PDB entry 6DZI | electron microscopy, 3.46 A resolution | chains A and M of the 56 polymer chains in the assembly

== Chain A ==
Molecule: 23 S rRNA
Organism: Mycobacterium smegmatis str. MC2 155
Sequence (3119 nucleotides; each row starts with the number of its first residue):
     2 AAGUGUUUAA GGGCGCAUGG UGGAUGCCUU GGCACUGGGA GCCGAUGAAG GACGUAGGAG
    62 GCUGCGAUAA GCCUCGGGGA GCUGUCAACC GAGCGUUGAU CCGAGGAUGU CCGAAUGGGG
   122 AAACCCGGCA CGAGUGAUGU CGUGUCACCA GGCGCUGAAU AUAUAGGCGU CUGGGGGGAA
   182 CGCGGGGAAG UGAAACAUCU CAGUACCCGU AGGAAGAGAA AACAAAAUGU GAUUCCGUGA
   242 GUAGUGGCGA GCGAAAGCGG AGGAUGGCUA AACCGUAUGC AUGUGAUACC GGGUAGGGGU
   302 UGUGUGUGCG GGGUUGUGGG ACCUAUCUUU CCGGCUCUAC CUGGCUGGAG GGCAGUGAGA
   362 AAAUGUUGUG GUUAGCGGAA AUGGCUUGGG AUGGCCUGCC GUAGACGGUG AGAGCCCGGU
   422 ACGUGAAAAC CCGACGUCUG UCUUGAUGGU GUUCCCGAGU AGCAGCGGGC CCGUGGAAUC
   482 UGCUGUGAAU CUGCCGGGAC CACCCGGUAA GCCUGAAUAC UUCCCAGUGA CCGAUAGCGG
   542 AUUAGUACCG UGAGGGAAUG GUGAAAAGUA CCCCGGGAGG GGAGUGAAAG AGUACCUGAA
   602 ACCGUGCGCU UACAAUCCGU CAGAGCCCUC GACGUGUCGU GGGGUGAUGG CGUGCCUUUU
   662 GAAGAAUGAG CCUGCGAGUC AGGGACAUGU CGCGAGGUUA ACCCGGGUGG GGUAGCCGCA
   722 GCGAAAGCGA GUCUGAAUAG GGCGUAUCCA CACAAGAGUG UGUGGUGUAG UGGUGUGUUC
   782 UGGACCCGAA GCGGAGUGAU CUACCCAUGG CCAGGGUGAA GCGCGGGUAA GACCGCGUGG
   842 AGGCCCGAAC CCACUUAGGU UGAAGACUGA GGGGAUGAGC UGUGGGUAGG GGUGAAAGGC
   902 CAAUCAAACU CCGUGAUAGC UGGUUCUCCC CGAAAUGCAU UUAGGUGCAG CGUCGCAUGU
   962 UUCUUGCCGG AGGUAGAGCU ACUGGAUGGC CGAUGGGCCC CACAGGGUUA CUGACGUCAG
  1022 CCAAACUCCG AAUGCCGGUA AGUCCAAGAG UGCGGCAGUG AGACGGCGGG GGAUAAGCUC
  1082 CGUGCGUCGA GAGGGAAACA GCCCAGAUCG CCGGCUAAGG CCCCUAAGCG UGUGCUAAGU
  1142 GGAAAAGGAU GUGCAGUCGC GAAGACAACC AGGAGGUUGG CUUAGAAGCA GCCACCCUUG
  1202 AAAGAGUGCG UAAUAGCUCA CUGGUCAAGU GAUUGUGCGC CGAUAAUGUA GCGGGGCUCA
  1262 AGCACACCGC CGAAGCCGCG GCAGCCAACG UGUUGGCUGG GUAGGGGAGC GUCCUGCAUC
  1322 CGGUGAAGCC GCCGAGUGAU CGAGUGGUGG AGGGUGUGGG AGUGAGAAUG CAGGCAUGAG
  1382 UAGCGAUUAG GCAAGUGAGA ACCUUGCCCG CCGAAAGACC AAGGGUUCCU GGGCCAGGCC
  1442 AGUCCGCCCA GGGUGAGUCG GGACCUAAGG CGAGGCCGAC AGGCGUAGUC GAUGGACAAC
  1502 GGGUUGAUAU UCCCGUACCC GUGUAUGUGC GUCCAUGAUG AAUCAGCGGU ACUAACCAUC
  1562 CAAAACCACC GUGACCGCAC CUUUCGGGGU GUGGCGUUGG UGGGGCUGCA UGGGACCUUC
  1622 GUUGGUAGUA GUCAAGCGAU GGGGUGACGC AGGAAGGUAG CCGUACCGGU CAGUGGUAAU
  1682 ACCGGGGUAA GCCUGUAGGG AGUCAGAUAG GUAAAUCCGU CUGGCAUAUA UCCUGAGAGG
  1742 UGAUGCAUAG CCGAGUGAGG CGAAUUCGGU GAUCCUAUGC UGCCGAGAAA AGCCUCUAGC
  1802 GAGGACAUAC ACGGCCCGUA CCCCAAACCA ACACAGGUGG UCAGGUAGAG AAUACUAAGG
  1862 CGUACGAGUG AACUAUGGUU AAGGAACUCG GCAAAAUGCC CCCGUAACUU CGGGAGAAGG
  1922 GGGACCCACA UGGCGUGUAA GCCUUUACGG CCCAAGCGUG AGUGGGUGGC ACAAACCAGU
  1982 GAGAAGCGAC UGUUUACUAA AAACACAGGU CCGUGCGAAG UCGCAAGACG AUGUAUACGG
  2042 ACUGACGCCU GCCCGGUGCU GGAAGGUUAA GAGGACCCGU UAACUCCCUU UGGGGGUGAA
  2102 GCGGAGAAUU UAAGCCCCAG UAAACGGCGG UGGUAACUAU AACCAUCCUA AGGUAGCGAA
  2162 AUUCCUUGUC GGGUAAGUUC CGACCUGCAC GAAUGGCGUA ACGACUUCUC AACUGUCUCA
  2222 ACCAUAGACU CGGCGAAAUU GCACUACGAG UAAAGAUGCU CGUUACGCGC GGCAGGACGA
  2282 AAAGACCCCG GGACCUUCAC UACAACUUGG UAUUGGUGCU CGAUACGGUU UGUGUAGGAU
  2342 AGGUGGGAGA CUGUGAAGCU CACACGCCAG UGUGGGUGGA GUCGUUGUUG AAAUACCACU
  2402 CUGAUCGUAU UGGGCCUCUA ACCUCGGACC GUAUAUCCGG UUCAGGGACA GUGCCUGGUG
  2462 GGUAGUUUAA CUGGGGCGGU UGCCUCCUAA AAUGUAACGG AGGCGCCCAA AGGUUCCCUC
  2522 AACCUGGACG GCAAUCAGGU GUUGAGUGUA AGUGCACAAG GGAGCUUGAC UGCGAGACGG
  2582 ACAUGUCGAG CAGGGACGAA AGUCGGGACU AGUGAUCCGG CACCUCUGAG UGGAAGGGGU
  2642 GUCGCUCAAC GGAUAAAAGG UACCCCGGGG AUAACAGGCU GAUCUUCCCC AAGAGUCCAU
  2702 AUCGACGGGA UGGUUUGGCA CCUCGAUGUC GGCUCGUCGC AUCCUGGGGC UGGAGCAGGU
  2762 CCCAAGGGUU GGGCUGUUCG CCCAUUAAAG CGGCACGCGA GCUGGGUUUA GAACGUCGUG
  2822 AGACAGUUCG GUCUCUAUCC GCCGCGCGCG UCAGAAGCUU GAGGAAACCU GUCCCUAGUA
  2882 CGAGAGGACC GGGACGGACG AACCUCUGGU AUACCAGUUG UCCCACCAGG GGCACGGCUG
  2942 GAUAGCCACG UUCGGACAGG AUAACCGCUG AAAGCAUCUA AGCGGGAAAC CUCUUCCAAG
  3002 ACCAGGCUUC UCACCCUCUA GGAGGGAUAA GGCCCCCCGC AGACCACGGG AUUGAUAGAC
  3062 CAGACCUGGA AGCCUAGUAA UAGGUGCAGG GAACUGGCAC UAACCGGCCG AAAACUUAC

== Chain M ==
Protein: 50S ribosomal protein L15
Organism: Mycobacterium smegmatis (strain ATCC 700084 / mc(2)155)
UniProt: I7G436 (I7G436_MYCS2); residue numbers follow UniProt; this construct covers 3-147
Chain sequence (145 residues; numbered 3 to 147; the number before each row is that of its first residue):
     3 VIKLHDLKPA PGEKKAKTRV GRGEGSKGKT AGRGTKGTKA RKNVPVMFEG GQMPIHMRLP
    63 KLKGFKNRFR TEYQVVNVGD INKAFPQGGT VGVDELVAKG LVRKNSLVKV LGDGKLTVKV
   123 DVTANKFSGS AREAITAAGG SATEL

== Chain A / chain M interface ==
Residue-residue contacts (145):
  A195(A) with Phe50(M), base contact; Gly52(M), base contact
  A244(A) with Lys68(M), salt bridge to the phosphate; Arg70(M), sugar contact
  G245(A) with Lys68(M), phosphate contact
  C249(A) with Lys63(M), hydrogen bond to the sugar
  G250(A) with His58(M), phosphate contact
  U658(A) with Lys31(M), salt bridge to the phosphate
  U659(A) with Lys31(M), salt bridge to the phosphate; Thr37(M), phosphate contact; Lys38(M), hydrogen bond to the phosphate
  U660(A) with Lys38(M), salt bridge to the phosphate
  G679(A) with Val22(M), hydrogen bond to the base; Arg24(M), salt bridge to the phosphate; Thr32(M), base contact; Ala33(M), base contact; Arg35(M), hydrogen bond to the base
  U680(A) with Lys19(M), phosphate contact
  C681(A) with Lys19(M), salt bridge to the phosphate
  G690(A) with Gly14(M), hydrogen bond to the sugar; Glu15(M), hydrogen bond to the base
  U691(A) with Ala12(M), sugar contact; Glu15(M), sugar contact
  G697(A) with Lys101(M), phosphate contact
  A715(A) with Lys106(M), sugar contact
  G716(A) with Lys106(M), salt bridge to the phosphate; Asn107(M), phosphate contact
  C718(A) with Arg105(M), base contact
  G719(A) with Arg105(M), hydrogen bond to the base
  C720(A) with Gln76(M), base contact; Leu103(M), base contact; Arg105(M), base contact
  A721(A) with Asn79(M), hydrogen bond to the base; Leu113(M), base contact
  G724(A) with Arg72(M), base contact
  A725(A) with Lys65(M), salt bridge to the phosphate; Gly66(M), sugar contact; Phe67(M), hydrogen bond to the sugar
  A726(A) with Phe67(M), sugar contact
  A727(A) with Asn69(M), sugar contact; Arg72(M), salt bridge to the phosphate
  G728(A) with Arg72(M), hydrogen bond to the base
  C729(A) with Lys111(M), base contact
  G730(A) with Val77(M), base contact; Lys111(M), hydrogen bond to the base; Leu113(M), base contact; Gly131(M), phosphate contact
  A731(A) with Leu113(M), phosphate contact; Gly114(M), hydrogen bond to the phosphate; Asp115(M), base contact; Ser130(M), hydrogen bond to the phosphate; Ser132(M), hydrogen bond to the phosphate
  U769(A) with Lys85(M), base contact
  U775(A) with Lys16(M), sugar contact
  G776(A) with Lys16(M), sugar contact; Lys17(M), sugar contact
  U777(A) with Lys17(M), sugar contact; Lys19(M), phosphate contact
  G778(A) with Lys19(M), phosphate contact; Thr20(M), hydrogen bond to the phosphate
  C781(A) with Asn45(M), hydrogen bond to the phosphate; Val46(M), phosphate contact
  C786(A) with Arg35(M), salt bridge to the phosphate; Ala42(M), base contact
  A919(A) with Lys44(M), salt bridge to the phosphate
  G920(A) with Thr40(M), hydrogen bond to the sugar; Lys44(M), salt bridge to the phosphate
  C921(A) with Gly39(M), phosphate contact; Thr40(M), phosphate contact
  U922(A) with Lys38(M), salt bridge to the phosphate; Arg43(M), salt bridge to the phosphate
  G923(A) with Lys38(M), salt bridge to the phosphate; Arg43(M), salt bridge to the phosphate
  U925(A) with Gly23(M), hydrogen bond to the sugar; Lys31(M), base contact; Thr32(M), base contact
  U926(A) with Gly23(M), phosphate contact; Arg24(M), hydrogen bond to the base; Gly25(M), phosphate contact; Glu26(M), phosphate contact; Gly30(M), phosphate contact; Lys31(M), hydrogen bond to the phosphate
  C927(A) with Arg24(M), base contact
  U928(A) with Gly25(M), phosphate contact; Glu26(M), hydrogen bond to the phosphate; Gly27(M), hydrogen bond to the phosphate
  A940(A) with Gln54(M), hydrogen bond to the sugar
  U941(A) with Gly52(M), sugar contact; Gly53(M), sugar contact
  G946(A) with Thr40(M), hydrogen bond to the sugar; Gly52(M), hydrogen bond to the base
  U947(A) with Thr40(M), phosphate contact; Lys41(M), phosphate contact; Phe50(M), sugar contact; Gly52(M), base contact
  G948(A) with Lys41(M), salt bridge to the phosphate; Phe50(M), sugar contact; Glu51(M), sugar contact; Gln54(M), base contact
  G1059(A) with Gly36(M), phosphate contact; Lys41(M), salt bridge to the phosphate
  U1060(A) with Thr37(M), hydrogen bond to the phosphate
  G1061(A) with Lys41(M), base contact
  A1304(A) with Thr32(M), phosphate contact; Gly36(M), sugar contact
  G1305(A) with Thr32(M), hydrogen bond to the phosphate; Gly34(M), hydrogen bond to the phosphate; Gly36(M), phosphate contact
  G1306(A) with Lys29(M), salt bridge to the phosphate
  G1307(A) with Lys29(M), salt bridge to the phosphate
  G1308(A) with Lys17(M), salt bridge to the phosphate
  G1317(A) with Leu6(M), base contact
  C1318(A) with His7(M), hydrogen bond to the sugar
  A1319(A) with His7(M), sugar contact
  G1357(A) with His7(M), base contact
  U1358(A) with Leu9(M), sugar contact; Lys10(M), phosphate contact
  G1359(A) with Lys10(M), phosphate contact
  G1360(A) with Lys16(M), phosphate contact
  U1364(A) with Arg21(M), base contact; Arg24(M), salt bridge to the phosphate
  G1365(A) with Arg21(M), salt bridge to the phosphate; Arg24(M), salt bridge to the phosphate
  A2582(A) with Gln54(M), base contact
  C2583(A) with Arg60(M), hydrogen bond to the base
  A2584(A) with Arg60(M), sugar contact
  A2616(A) with Met55(M), base contact; Arg60(M), sugar contact
  U2617(A) with Met59(M), hydrogen bond to the sugar; Arg60(M), sugar contact; Leu61(M), phosphate contact; Pro62(M), phosphate contact
  C2618(A) with Pro62(M), phosphate contact; Lys63(M), hydrogen bond to the phosphate
  U2628(A) with Asn69(M), sugar contact
  A2630(A) with Arg70(M), hydrogen bond to the base; Phe71(M), sugar contact
  G2638(A) with Phe67(M), base contact
  G2639(A) with Gly66(M), sugar contact; Phe67(M), sugar contact
  G2640(A) with Lys65(M), phosphate contact; Gly66(M), phosphate contact
  U2641(A) with Lys65(M), salt bridge to the phosphate
  G2652(A) with Gln54(M), base contact; Arg60(M), base contact
Other interface residues (no listed pair), chain A (96 interface residues in all): A251, G252, A678, C692, A696, U714, C723, G768, G774, U780, G924, C929, A1058, C2619, C2627, G2653, A2654
Other interface residues (no listed pair), chain M (80 interface residues in all): Pro11, Pro13, Ser28, Met49, Tyr75, Gly102, Lys128, Phe129

== Summary ==
96 residues of chain A and 80 residues of chain M are in contact, with 33 hydrogen bonds and 25 salt bridges.
Among the polar pairs are G679(A)-Val22(M), G679(A)-Arg35(M) and G690(A)-Glu15(M).
Chain A is 23 S rRNA (Mycobacterium smegmatis str. MC2 155) and chain M is 50S ribosomal protein L15
(Mycobacterium smegmatis (strain ATCC 700084 / mc(2)155)); the structure, Cryo-EM Structure of Mycobacterium
smegmatis 70S C(minus) ribosome 70S-MPY complex, was determined by electron microscopy (same publication as
6DZP and 6DZK).
